3TZX - chains A and D; structure by X-ray diffraction, 2.30 A resolution.

== Chain A ==
Name: Polyketide synthase PKS13
Source organism: Mycobacterium tuberculosis
Notes: EC 2.3.1.-; fragment: Acyltransferase domain
UniProtKB: O53579 (O53579_MYCTU); numbering as in UniProt (aligned over 576-1062)
Sequence (491 residues; row label = number of the first residue in the row):
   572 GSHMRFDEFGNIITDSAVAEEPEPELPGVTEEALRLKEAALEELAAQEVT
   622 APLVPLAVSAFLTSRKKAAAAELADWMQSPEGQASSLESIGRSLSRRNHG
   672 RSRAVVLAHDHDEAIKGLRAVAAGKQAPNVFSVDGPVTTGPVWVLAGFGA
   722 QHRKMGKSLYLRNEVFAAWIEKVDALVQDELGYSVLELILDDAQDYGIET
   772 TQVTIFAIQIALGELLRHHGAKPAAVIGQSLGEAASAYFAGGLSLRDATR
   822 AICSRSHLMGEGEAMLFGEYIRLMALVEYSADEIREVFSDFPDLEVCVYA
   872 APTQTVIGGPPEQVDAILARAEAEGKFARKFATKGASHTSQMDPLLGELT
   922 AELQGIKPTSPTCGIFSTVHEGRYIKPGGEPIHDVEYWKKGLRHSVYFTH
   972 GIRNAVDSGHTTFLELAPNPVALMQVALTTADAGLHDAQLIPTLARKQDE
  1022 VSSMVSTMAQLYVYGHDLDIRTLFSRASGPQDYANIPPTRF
Disordered / not traced: 572-594, 1060-1062
Construct notes: expression tag (572-575)
From the paper describing this entry:
  - catalytic residues: S801, H909
  - catalytic residues: F719, L802 (proposed by the authors, not directly observed)
  - contacts within the chain: Q773-R826, S801-R826 (hydrogen bond), H909-G962 (hydrogen bond), H909-H965 (hydrogen bond), S801-H909 (hydrogen bond)

== Chain D ==
Name: 12-residue peptide
Source organism: Escherichia coli
Sequence (12 residues; each row starts with the number of its first residue):
     1 SDKENFWGMAVA
Disordered / not traced: 1-2, 12

== Interface between chain A and chain D ==
Contacting residue pairs (16):
  L624(A) - W7(D)  hydrophobic
  L678(A) - W7(D)
  H680(A) - F6(D)
  H680(A) - W7(D)
  P699(A) - N5(D)
  P699(A) - W7(D)
  P699(A) - M9(D)
  N700(A) - W7(D)
  F702(A) - W7(D)
  F702(A) - M9(D)  hydrophobic
  L1011(A) - G8(D)
  P1013(A) - G8(D)
  Q1019(A) - F6(D)
  S1027(A) - W7(D)  hydrogen bond (side chain-backbone)
  Q1031(A) - W7(D)
  Q1031(A) - G8(D)
Also at the interface, not in a pair above, chain A (13 interface residues in all): E684, P991
Also at the interface, not in a pair above, chain D (6 interface residues in all): E4

== Overview ==
The interface between chain A and chain D involves 13 residues on one side and 6 on the other; the contacts
include 1 hydrogen bond. The hydrogen-bonded pair is S1027(A)-W7(D). From the paper: catalytic residues
S801(A), H909(A) and F719(A) among others; contacts within the chain involving Q773(A), R826(A) and S801(A)
among others.
Chain A is Polyketide synthase PKS13 (Mycobacterium tuberculosis) and chain D is a 12-residue peptide
(Escherichia coli); the structure, Crystal structure of a fragment containing the acyltransferase domain of
Pks13 from Mycobacterium tuberculosis in tetragonal ..., was determined by X-ray diffraction, deposited
together with 3TZW, 3TZY and 3TZZ.
